PDB entry 9EP6 | X-ray diffraction, 1.61 A resolution | chain A

# Chain A
Molecule: alpha-galactosidase
Source organism: Fusarium solani
Notes: EC 3.2.1.22
UniProtKB: C7YJY3 (C7YJY3_FUSV7); numbering as in UniProt (aligned over 22-317)
Amino-acid sequence (296 residues; row label = number of the first residue in the row):
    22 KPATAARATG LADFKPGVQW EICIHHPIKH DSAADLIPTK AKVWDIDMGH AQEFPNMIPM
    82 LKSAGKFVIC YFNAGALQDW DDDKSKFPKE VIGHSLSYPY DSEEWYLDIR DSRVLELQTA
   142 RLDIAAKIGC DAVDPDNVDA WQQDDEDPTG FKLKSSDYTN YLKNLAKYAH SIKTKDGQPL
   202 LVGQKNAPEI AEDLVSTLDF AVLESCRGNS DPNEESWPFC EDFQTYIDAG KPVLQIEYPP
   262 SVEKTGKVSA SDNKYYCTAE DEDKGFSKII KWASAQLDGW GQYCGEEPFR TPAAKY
Unresolved in the structure: 22-30
Construct notes: variant Thr140 (Lys in C7YJY3)
Disulfides: Cys91-Cys151, Cys227-Cys241, Cys278-Cys305
What the authors report for this chain:
  - catalytic residues: Asp157, Glu225
  - conformationally variable residues (loop rearrangement, order/disorder transition): Leu117 to Glu124

# In short
From the paper: catalytic residues Asp157 and Glu225; conformational variability at Leu117.
Chain A is alpha-galactosidase (Fusarium solani); the structure, Alpha-Galactosaminidase family GH114 from
Fusarium solani, was determined by X-ray diffraction together with 9EP5, 9EUX and 9EUZ from the same study.
